5JB8 - chains E and S; structure by X-ray diffraction, 1.45 A resolution.

== Chain E ==
Name: Coagulation factor IX
Source organism: Homo sapiens
Notes: EC 3.4.21.22
UniProt: P00740 (FA9_HUMAN); residues 88-145 here correspond to UniProt positions 134-191 (UniProt number = residue number + 46)
Chain sequence (58 residues; each row starts with the number of its first residue):
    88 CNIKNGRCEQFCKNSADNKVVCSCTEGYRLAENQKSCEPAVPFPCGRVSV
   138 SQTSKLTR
Not modelled in the structure: 139-145
Disulfide bonds: Cys88-Cys99, Cys95-Cys109, Cys111-Cys124
UniProt features mapped onto this chain:
  - site: Arg145 (Cleavage)

== Chain S ==
Name: Coagulation factor IX
Source organism: Homo sapiens
Notes: EC 3.4.21.22
UniProt: P00740 (FA9_HUMAN); the construct lacks a stretch of the UniProt sequence and is renumbered around it, so the offset changes along the chain: 16-35 = UniProt 227-246; 37-60 = UniProt 247-270; 61-95 = UniProt 272-306; 96-129 = UniProt 309-342; 6 more segments
Chain sequence (235 residues; each row starts with the number of its first residue; note: 3 numbers in that range are skipped by the numbering (no residue carries them; nothing is unmodelled there); a row labelled like 95A-95B holds insertion residues (95A, then the next letters in order)):
    16 VVGGEDAKPGQFPWQVVLNG
    37 KVDAFCGGSIVNEKWIVTAAHCVE
   60A T
    61 GVKITVVAGEHNIEETEHTEQKRNVIRIIPHHNYN
95A-95B AA
    96 INTYNHDIALLELDEPLVLNSYVTPICIADKEYT
129A-129B NI
   130 FLKFGSGYVSGWGRVF
   147 HKGRSALVLQYLRVPLVDRATCLRSTKFTIYNNMFCAG
  184A F
   185 HEGG
  188A R
   189 DSCQGDSGGPHVTEVEGTSFLTGIISWGE
   219 ECA
  221A M
   222 KGKYGIYTKVSRYVNWIKEKTKLT
Differences from the reference sequence: engineered mutation Thr98 (Lys311 in P00740)
Disulfide bonds: Cys42-Cys58, Cys168-Cys182, Cys191-Cys220
Covalent attachments: EGR-chloromethylketone (0GJ) linked to His57, Ser195
Bound ions: Ca2+: Glu70, Asn72, Glu75, Glu77, Glu80
Ligand contacts: EGR-chloromethylketone (0GJ; L-alpha-glutamyl-N-{(1S)-4-{[amino(iminio)methyl]amino}-1-[(1S)-2-chloro-1-hydroxyethyl]butyl}glycinamide): Cys42, Cys58, Tyr99, Asp189, Ser190, Cys191, Gln192, Gly193, Asp194, Ser214, Trp215, Gly216, Glu217, Glu219, Cys220, Gly226
UniProt features mapped onto this chain:
  - active site (Charge relay system): His57, Asp102, Ser195
  - binding site (Ca(2+)): Glu70, Asn72, Glu75, Glu77, Glu80

== How chain E and chain S interact ==
Pairs across the interface (33; chain E residue first):
  Asn92(E) - Tyr128(S)  hydrogen bond
  Gln97(E) - Tyr128(S)
  Phe98(E) - Ala124(S)  hydrophobic
  Phe98(E) - Tyr128(S)  hydrophobic
  Phe98(E) - Phe208(S)  hydrophobic
  Cys99(E) - Tyr128(S)  hydrogen bond (backbone-side chain)
  Thr112(E) - Cys122(S)
  Tyr115(E) - Thr206(S)
  Phe130(E) - Leu114(S)
  Phe130(E) - Asn115(S)
  Phe130(E) - Ser116(S)
  Pro131(E) - Thr119(S)
  Cys132(E) - Pro120(S)
  Cys132(E) - Ile121(S)
  Cys132(E) - Cys122(S)  disulfide
  Cys132(E) - Thr206(S)
  Gly133(E) - Trp29(S)
  Gly133(E) - Pro120(S)  hydrogen bond (backbone-backbone)
  Gly133(E) - Cys122(S)
  Gly133(E) - Gly205(S)
  Gly133(E) - Thr206(S)
  Gly133(E) - Ser207(S)  hydrogen bond (backbone-backbone)
  Arg134(E) - Pro28(S)
  Arg134(E) - Trp29(S)
  Arg134(E) - Gly205(S)
  Arg134(E) - Thr206(S)  hydrogen bond
  Val135(E) - Gly25(S)
  Val135(E) - Gln26(S)
  Ser136(E) - Ser116(S)  hydrogen bond
  Val137(E) - Pro24(S)
  Val137(E) - Gly25(S)
  Val137(E) - Ser116(S)
  Val137(E) - Tyr117(S)  hydrophobic
Also at the interface, not in a pair above, chain E (15 interface residues in all): Glu96
Also at the interface, not in a pair above, chain S (23 interface residues in all): Ile123, Phe130, Val203, Glu204
Cross-chain cystine bridges: Cys132(E)-Cys122(S)

== Summary ==
15 residues of chain E face 23 of chain S across their interface; the contacts include 1 disulfide bond and 6
hydrogen bonds. Polar contacts include Asn92(E)-Tyr128(S), Cys99(E)-Tyr128(S) and Arg134(E)-Thr206(S).
EGR-chloromethylketone is covalently linked to Ser195(S).
Here chain E is Coagulation factor IX and chain S is Coagulation factor IX, both from Homo sapiens. Entry 5JB8
(Crystal structure of factor IXa variant K98T in complex with EGR-chloromethylketone) was determined by X-ray
diffraction (same publication as 5JB9, 5JBA, 5JBB and 5JBC).
